9VCK - chains B and T of the 4 polymer chains in the assembly; structure by electron microscopy, 4.22 A resolution (low resolution: residue-level contacts below are approximate; hydrogen-bond / salt-bridge calls are withheld).

[Chain B]
Name: Guanine-N7 methyltransferase nsp14
From: Severe acute respiratory syndrome coronavirus 2
Notes: EC 2.1.1.56, 3.1.13.-
Reference sequence: P0DTD1 (R1AB_SARS2); residues 2-523 here correspond to UniProt positions 5927-6448 (UniProt number = residue number + 5925)
Amino-acid sequence (522 residues; row label = number of the first residue in the row):
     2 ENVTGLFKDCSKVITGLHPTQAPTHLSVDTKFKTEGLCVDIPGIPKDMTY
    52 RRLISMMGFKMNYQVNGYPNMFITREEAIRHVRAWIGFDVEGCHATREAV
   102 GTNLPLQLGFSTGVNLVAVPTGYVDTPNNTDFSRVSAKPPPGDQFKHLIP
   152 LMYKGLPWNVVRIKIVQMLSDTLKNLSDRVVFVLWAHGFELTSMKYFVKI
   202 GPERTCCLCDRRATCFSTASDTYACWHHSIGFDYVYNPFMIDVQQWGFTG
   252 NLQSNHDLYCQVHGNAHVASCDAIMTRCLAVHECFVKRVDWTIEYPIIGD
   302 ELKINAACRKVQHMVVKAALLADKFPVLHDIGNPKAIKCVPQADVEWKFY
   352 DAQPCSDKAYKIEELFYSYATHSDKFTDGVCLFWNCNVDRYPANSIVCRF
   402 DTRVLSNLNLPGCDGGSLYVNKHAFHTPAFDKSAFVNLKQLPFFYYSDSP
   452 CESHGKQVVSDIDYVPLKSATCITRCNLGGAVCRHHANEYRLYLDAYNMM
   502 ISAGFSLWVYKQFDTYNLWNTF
Unresolved in the structure: 455-464
Bound ions: Ca2+ site 1: Asp90, Asp273 (together with K5X); Ca2+ site 2 near Asp90 (its only coordinating residue here); Zn2+ site 1: Cys207, Cys210, Cys226, His229; Zn2+ site 2: His257, His264, Cys279; Zn2+ site 3: Cys452, Cys484, His487
Residues lining bound ligands: K5X ([(2R,3R,4R,5R)-5-[2,4-bis(oxidanylidene)pyrimidin-1-yl]-4-fluoranyl-4-methyl-3-oxidanyl-oxolan-2-yl]methyl dihydrogen phosphate): Asp90, Val91, Glu92, Gly93, His95, Asn104, Pro141, Phe146, Asp273
Swiss-Prot annotation at these positions:
  - region: Cys414 to Thr428 (GpppA-binding)
  - active site: Asp90, Glu92, Glu191, His268, Asp273
  - binding site (Mg(2+)): Asp90, Glu92, Glu191, His268, Asp273
  - binding site (Zn(2+)): Cys207, Cys210, Cys226, His229, His257, Cys261, His264, Cys279, Cys452, Cys477, Cys484, His487
  - binding site (S-adenosyl-L-methionine): Asp331 to Ala337

[Chain T]
Molecule: 28-nt RNA strand
Sequence (28 nucleotides; each row starts with the number of its first residue):
     5 AAGUGAUUUUAAUAGCUUCUUAGGAUGA

[Interface between chain B and chain T]
Residue-residue contacts (10; chain B residue first):
  Lys9(B) - U8(T)
  Lys9(B) - G9(T)
  Met58(B) - U8(T)
  His95(B) - G7(T)
  Arg98(B) - A5(T)
  Arg98(B) - A6(T)
  Val101(B) - A6(T)
  Gly102(B) - G7(T)
  Gly102(B) - U8(T)
  Thr103(B) - G7(T)
Other interface residues (no listed pair), chain B (9 interface residues in all): Gly6, Asn104

[In short]
9 residues of chain B face 5 of chain T across their interface. Bound to chain B: compound K5X. Asp90(B) and
Asp273(B) form the Ca2+ site 1. From UniProt: 5 active-site residues, 5 Mg2+-binding residues, 12 Zn2+-binding
residues and 7 S-adenosyl-L-methionine-binding residues on chain B.
Here chain B is Guanine-N7 methyltransferase nsp14 (Severe acute respiratory syndrome coronavirus 2) and chain
T is a 28-nt RNA strand. Entry 9VCK (Cryo-EM structure of SARS-CoV-2 nsp10/nsp14:RNA:SMP complex) was
determined by electron microscopy together with 9VCL from the same study.
